7ZKP - chains L and 2 of the 14 polymer chains in the assembly; structure by electron microscopy, 3.20 A resolution.

== Chain L ==
Molecule: NADH-ubiquinone oxidoreductase chain 4L
From: Yarrowia lipolytica
Notes: EC 7.1.1.2
UniProt: S5U4U1 (S5U4U1_YARLL); numbering as in UniProt (aligned over 1-89)
Amino-acid sequence (89 residues; row label = number of the first residue in the row):
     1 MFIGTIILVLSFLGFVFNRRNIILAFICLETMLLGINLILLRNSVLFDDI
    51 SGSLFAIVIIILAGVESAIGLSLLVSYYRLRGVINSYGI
Modified residues: M1 (N-formylmethionine; FME)

== Chain 2 ==
Molecule: NADH dehydrogenase subunit 2
From: Yarrowia lipolytica
Notes: EC 1.6.5.3
UniProt: S5U4R9 (S5U4R9_YARLL); residues 1-469 here = UniProt positions 1-469
Amino-acid sequence (469 residues; each row starts with the number of its first residue):
     1 MLILAIISLITFVSMSKLSDNRAIIRLINIYLILVLVLDSFLYLLFLNNQ
    51 TYTVMGELLIFNSFTFYIDMLIYFIMIVISSLYGYNLYNNNLYKTLFEPK
   101 KELIILFLINILGALLIVHSNDFITLFVAIELQSYSIYLITAIYNSSYKA
   151 SKASMLYFFMGGILSILIAYSINTYYSVLNSYTLHSLDSLIINTLDLNLI
   201 LIALSLGLLFKIGIAPLHKWLISIYENTPILITIYISLIPKISILSYLVL
   251 SNISINSLVISILAILTLLVGSVGGLLQIKIKRLLAFSGLTNAGYMMLLL
   301 LLNNNEFSYLYYITQYSISHLAIFMIIIFSIYYINYINNQYNPIIYVNQL
   351 KGLIHDNAYLVLSMAIVVFSFIGIPPLLGFFGKLNILMSILNNGYYFISI
   401 VLIVASLISALYYLYLLNVSIQDKNNILINSNETVSSVLSYILSSLIILI
   451 TFGFIYNSLIIDIFNVYFN
Modified residues: M1 (N-formylmethionine; FME)
Small-molecule neighbours:
  - palmitoyl-linoleoyl phosphatidylcholine (CPL; 1-palmitoyl-2-linoleoyl-sn-glycero-3-phosphocholine): L36, V37, S40, Y43, Y67, M70, L71, F74, F307, L310, Y311, T314, L378, L449, G453, Y456, I460, I463, F464, Y467, F468
  - Phosphatidylinositol (T7X): F74, S437, V438, Y441, I442, S445, L449

== Chain L / chain 2 interface ==
Contacting residue pairs (53):
  L8(L) with Y170(2), hydrophobic
  F15(L) with F159(2), hydrophobic; I163(2), hydrophobic
  I22(L) with M155(2), hydrophobic; F159(2), hydrophobic
  A25(L) with F159(2), hydrophobic
  F26(L) with F158(2), hydrophobic; F159(2)
  L29(L) with F158(2), hydrophobic; F159(2), hydrophobic; G162(2); I163(2), hydrophobic; I166(2)
  M32(L) with I163(2), hydrophobic; I166(2), hydrophobic
  I36(L) with I166(2); Y170(2), hydrophobic; N173(2)
  L40(L) with N173(2); Y176(2), hydrophobic; Y182(2)
  N43(L) with S177(2)
  F47(L) with Y176(2); S177(2); N180(2)
  D49(L) with Y176(2), hydrogen bond; N180(2)
  S51(L) with Y182(2)
  G52(L) with Y176(2), hydrogen bond (backbone-side chain); Y182(2)
  F55(L) with I124(2), hydrophobic; F127(2), hydrophobic; I172(2), hydrophobic; N173(2); Y182(2)
  V58(L) with V128(2), hydrophobic
  I59(L) with F127(2), hydrophobic
  L62(L) with F127(2), hydrophobic; E131(2); Y135(2), hydrogen bond (backbone-side chain)
  E66(L) with E131(2); Y135(2), hydrogen bond; F158(2)
  I69(L) with Y135(2), hydrophobic; L139(2), hydrophobic
  G70(L) with F158(2)
  L73(L) with A142(2), hydrophobic; M155(2), hydrophobic; F158(2), hydrophobic
  L74(L) with M155(2), hydrophobic
  Y77(L) with S151(2); M155(2), hydrophobic
  R79(L) with Y148(2), hydrogen bond
Other interface residues (no listed pair), chain L (34 interface residues in all): T5, F12, R19, L33, I39, S44, A63, V65, S76
Other interface residues (no listed pair), chain 2 (28 interface residues in all): F123, N145, K152, S154, L156, A169

== Overview ==
34 residues of chain L face 28 of chain 2 across their interface; the contacts include 5 hydrogen bonds. Among
the polar pairs are D49(L)-Y176(2), G52(L)-Y176(2) and L62(L)-Y135(2). Chain 2 binds palmitoyl-linoleoyl
phosphatidylcholine and Phosphatidylinositol.
Chain L is NADH-ubiquinone oxidoreductase chain 4L and chain 2 is NADH dehydrogenase subunit 2, both from
Yarrowia lipolytica; the structure, Late assembly intermediate of the proximal proton pumping module of
complex I with assembly factors NDUFAF1 ..., was determined by electron microscopy together with 7ZKQ from the
same study.
